9AS4 - chains C and D of the 5 polymer chains in the assembly; structure by electron microscopy, 3.06 A resolution.

[Chain C]
Protein: Guanine nucleotide-binding protein G(I)/G(S)/G(T) subunit beta-1
Source organism: Homo sapiens
UniProt: P62873 (GBB1_HUMAN); residues 2-340 here = UniProt positions 2-340
Amino-acid sequence (358 residues; row label = number of the first residue in the row; numbers below 1 keep their minus sign (Met-17 is residue -17)):
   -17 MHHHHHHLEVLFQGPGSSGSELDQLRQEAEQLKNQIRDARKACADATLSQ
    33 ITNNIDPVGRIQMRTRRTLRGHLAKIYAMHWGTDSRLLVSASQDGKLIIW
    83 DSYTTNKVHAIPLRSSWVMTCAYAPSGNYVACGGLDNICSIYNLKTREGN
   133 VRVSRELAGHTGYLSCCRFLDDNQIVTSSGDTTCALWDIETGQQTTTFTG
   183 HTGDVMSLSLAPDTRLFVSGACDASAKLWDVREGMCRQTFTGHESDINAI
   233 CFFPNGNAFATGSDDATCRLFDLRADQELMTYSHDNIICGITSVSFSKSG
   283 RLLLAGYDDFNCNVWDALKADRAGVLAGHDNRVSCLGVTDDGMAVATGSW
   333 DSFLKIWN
Disordered / not traced: -17 to 9
Sequence notes: expression tag (-17 to 1)
Curated features (UniProtKB/Swiss-Prot):
  - modified residue: Ser2 (N-acetylserine), His266 (Phosphohistidine)
  - natural variant: Leu30 (L30F: In MRD42; uncertain significance), Arg52 (R52G: In MRD42), Gly64 (G64V: In MRD42), Asp76 (D76E: In MRD42; D76G: In MRD42), Gly77 (G77S: In MRD42), Lys78 (K78R: In MRD42), Ile80 (I80N: In MRD42; I80T: In MRD42), His91 (H91R: In MRD42; uncertain significance), Ala92 (A92T: In MRD42), Pro94 (P94S: In MRD42), Leu95 (L95P: In MRD42), Arg96 (R96L: In MRD42), 5 further natural variant entries in UniProt

[Chain D]
Protein: Guanine nucleotide-binding protein G(I)/G(S)/G(O) subunit gamma-2
Source organism: Homo sapiens
UniProt: P59768 (GBG2_HUMAN); numbering as in UniProt (aligned over 1-71)
Amino-acid sequence (71 residues; each row starts with the number of its first residue):
     1 MASNNTASIAQARKLVEQLKMEANIDRIKVSKAAADLMAYCEAHAKEDPL
    51 LTPVPASENPFREKKFFCAIL
Disordered / not traced: 1-11, 62-71
Curated features (UniProtKB/Swiss-Prot):
  - modified residue: Ala2 (N-acetylalanine), Cys68 (Cysteine methyl ester)
  - lipidation: Cys68 (S-geranylgeranyl cysteine)

[Interface between chain C and chain D]
Pairs across the interface (64):
  Ala11(C) with Leu15(D), hydrophobic; Leu19(D)
  Leu14(C) with Leu19(D), hydrophobic; Lys20(D)
  Lys15(C) with Leu19(D)
  Gln17(C) with Ala23(D)
  Ile18(C) with Leu19(D), hydrophobic; Ala23(D), hydrophobic
  Cys25(C) with Arg27(D); Ile28(D); Val30(D)
  Asp27(C) with Lys29(D); Ser31(D), hydrogen bond (side chain-backbone)
  Ala28(C) with Val30(D)
  Leu30(C) with Ala34(D), hydrophobic
  Ile33(C) with Met38(D), hydrophobic
  Thr34(C) with Met38(D)
  Ile37(C) with Glu42(D)
  Val40(C) with Leu51(D), hydrophobic
  Met45(C) with Leu50(D), hydrophobic
  Arg48(C) with Asn59(D); Phe61(D)
  Arg49(C) with Phe61(D)
  Tyr85(C) with Pro60(D); Phe61(D), hydrophobic
  Cys218(C) with Gln18(D), hydrogen bond (backbone-side chain)
  Phe235(C) with Tyr40(D), hydrophobic; Cys41(D), hydrophobic
  Pro236(C) with Tyr40(D)
  Leu252(C) with Leu37(D), hydrophobic
  Asp254(C) with Ala33(D)
  Arg256(C) with Asp26(D); Arg27(D); Ile28(D); Asp36(D)
  Ala257(C) with Ile28(D)
  Asp258(C) with Arg27(D), salt bridge
  Gln259(C) with Val30(D)
  Leu261(C) with Val30(D), hydrophobic; Leu37(D), hydrophobic
  Ser279(C) with Asp48(D), hydrogen bond
  Lys280(C) with Glu47(D), salt bridge; Asp48(D)
  Ser281(C) with Tyr40(D); Cys41(D); His44(D); Asp48(D), hydrogen bond
  Gly282(C) with Cys41(D)
  Arg283(C) with Cys41(D); Leu51(D)
  Leu284(C) with Leu51(D), hydrophobic
  Leu300(C) with Met38(D), hydrophobic; Cys41(D), hydrophobic; Glu42(D)
  Gly324(C) with Pro49(D); Leu50(D)
  Met325(C) with Pro49(D), hydrophobic; Leu50(D); Val54(D), hydrophobic; Pro60(D)
  Ala326(C) with Phe61(D), hydrophobic
  Val327(C) with Leu50(D), hydrophobic
  Asn340(C) with Asn59(D), hydrogen bond; Phe61(D)
Other interface residues (no listed pair), chain C (51 interface residues in all): Glu10, Ala21, Ala26, Ser84, Met217, Arg219, Asn237, Ala240, Val320, Asp323, Ile338, Trp339
Other interface residues (no listed pair), chain D (33 interface residues in all): Val16, Glu22, Ile25, Ala45

[In short]
The interface between chain C and chain D involves 51 residues on one side and 33 on the other; the contacts
include 5 hydrogen bonds and 2 salt bridges. Polar contacts include Asp258(C)-Arg27(D), Lys280(C)-Glu47(D) and
Asp27(C)-Ser31(D).
Chain C is Guanine nucleotide-binding protein G(I)/G(S)/G(T) subunit beta-1 and chain D is Guanine
nucleotide-binding protein G(I)/G(S)/G(O) subunit gamma-2, both from Homo sapiens; the structure, Global
reconstruction of 5-HT2AR bound to LSD in complex with a mini-Gq protein and scFv16 obtained ..., was
determined by electron microscopy together with 9ARY, 9AS0, 9AS2, 9AS6, 9AS8 and 9ASA from the same study.
